PDB entry 4XCD | X-ray diffraction, 3.79 A resolution | chains B and C of the 6 polymer chains in the assembly

== Chain B (and C) ==
Protein: Thermosome subunit beta
Source organism: Sulfolobus solfataricus (strain ATCC 35092 / DSM 1617 / JCM 11322 / P2)
Notes: chain C of this document is another copy of the same molecule, construct and numbering; everything in this record applies to it too
UniProtKB: Q9V2T8 (THSB_SULSO); residues 4-557 here correspond to UniProt positions 1-554 (UniProt number = residue number - 3)
Sequence (570 residues; numbered -12 to 557; the number before each row is that of its first residue; numbers below 1 keep their minus sign (Met-12 is residue -12)):
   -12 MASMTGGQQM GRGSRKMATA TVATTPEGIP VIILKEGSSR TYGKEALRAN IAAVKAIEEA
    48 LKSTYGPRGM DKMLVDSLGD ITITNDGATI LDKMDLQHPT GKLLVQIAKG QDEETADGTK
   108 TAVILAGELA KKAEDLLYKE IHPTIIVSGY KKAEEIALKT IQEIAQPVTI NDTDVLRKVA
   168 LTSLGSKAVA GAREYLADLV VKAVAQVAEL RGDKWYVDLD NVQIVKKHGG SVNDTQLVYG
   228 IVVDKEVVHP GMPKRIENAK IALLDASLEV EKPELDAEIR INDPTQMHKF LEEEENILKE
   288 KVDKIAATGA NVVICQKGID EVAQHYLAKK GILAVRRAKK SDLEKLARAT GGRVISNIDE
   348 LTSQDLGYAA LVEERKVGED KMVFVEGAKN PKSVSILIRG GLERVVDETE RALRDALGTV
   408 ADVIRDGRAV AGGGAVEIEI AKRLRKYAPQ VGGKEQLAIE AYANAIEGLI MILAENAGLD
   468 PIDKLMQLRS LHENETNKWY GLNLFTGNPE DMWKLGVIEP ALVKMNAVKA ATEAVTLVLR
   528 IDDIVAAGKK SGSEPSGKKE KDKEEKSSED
Disordered / not traced: -12 to 29, 233-235, 270-271, 324, 536-557 (chain C: -12 to 29, 255-256, 537-557)
Differences from the reference sequence: initiating methionine (-12); expression tag (-11 to 3)
Small-molecule neighbours: ADP (adenosine-5'-diphosphate): Thr51, Tyr52, Gly53, Pro54, Ala103, Asp104, Gly105, Thr106, Lys107, Thr108, Thr169, Ser173, Gly419, Gly420, Leu460, Leu489, Leu491, Val504, Glu506, Lys511

== Chain B / chain C interface ==
Contacting residue pairs (40):
  Pro86(B) with Val62(C), hydrophobic; Ile68(C)
  Thr87(B) with Met60(C)
  Gln93(B) with Leu389(C); Arg391(C), hydrogen bond
  His129(B) with Met57(C); Glu462(C); Asn463(C), hydrogen bond (side chain-backbone); Gly465(C)
  Pro130(B) with Met57(C), hydrophobic
  Thr131(B) with Arg55(C); Asn463(C)
  Ile132(B) with Arg55(C); Ala464(C)
  Ser135(B) with Arg55(C)
  Lys441(B) with Gly465(C), hydrogen bond (side chain-backbone)
  Glu442(B) with Arg55(C), salt bridge
  Leu526(B) with Met57(C)
  Arg527(B) with Met57(C); Asp58(C), hydrogen bond (backbone-backbone); Ala175(C)
  Ile528(B) with Met57(C); Asp58(C); Met60(C); Ile70(C), hydrophobic
  Asp529(B) with Ser50(C), hydrogen bond; Met57(C); Asp58(C), hydrogen bond (backbone-backbone); Lys59(C), salt bridge
  Asp530(B) with Asp58(C); Lys59(C); Met60(C), hydrogen bond (backbone-backbone)
  Ile531(B) with Met60(C); Val62(C), hydrophobic
  Val532(B) with Met60(C), hydrogen bond (backbone-backbone); Leu61(C); Val62(C), hydrogen bond (backbone-backbone)
  Ala533(B) with Val62(C)
  Ala534(B) with Val62(C), hydrogen bond (backbone-backbone); Ser64(C), hydrogen bond (backbone-side chain)
Also at the interface, not in a pair above, chain B (21 interface residues in all): Leu34, Lys89
Also at the interface, not in a pair above, chain C (21 interface residues in all): Asp63, Gly66, Met81

== Overview ==
The chain B/chain C interface involves 21 residues from each chain; the contacts include 11 hydrogen bonds and
2 salt bridges. Polar pairs include Glu442(B)-Arg55(C), Asp529(B)-Lys59(C) and Gln93(B)-Arg391(C). Bound to
chain B: ADP.
Both chains are Thermosome subunit beta (Sulfolobus solfataricus (strain ATCC 35092 / DSM 1617 / JCM 11322 /
P2)). Entry 4XCD (Crystal structure of an octadecameric TF55 complex from S. solfataricus) was determined by
X-ray diffraction, deposited together with 4XCG and 4XCI.
